PDB entry 4JI7 | X-ray diffraction, 3.50 A resolution | chains A and T of the 21 polymer chains in the assembly

# Chain A
Molecule: 16S rRNA
Organism: Thermus thermophilus
Sequence (1522 nucleotides; each row starts with the number of its first residue; note: 42 numbers in that range are skipped by the numbering (no residue carries them; nothing is unmodelled there); a row labelled like 190A-190L holds insertion residues (190A, then the next letters in order); numbering starts at 0):
     0 UUUGUUGGAGAGUUUGAUCCUGGCUCAGGGUGAACGCUGGCGGCGUGCCU
    50 AAGACAUGCAAGUCGUGCGGG
    73 CCGCGGGGUUUU
    88 ACUCCG
    95 UGGUC
   101 AGCGGCGGACGGGUGAGUAACGCGUGGGU
  129A G
   130 ACCUACCCGGAAGAGGGGGACAACCCGGGGAAACUCGGGCUAAUCCCCCA
   180 UGUGGACCCGC
190A-190L CCCUUGGGGUGU
   191 GUCCAAAGGGCUUU
   216 GCCCGCUUCCGGAUGGGCCCGCGUCCCAUCAGCUAGUUGGUGGGGUAAUG
   266 GCCCACCAAGGCGACGACGGGUAGCCGGUCUGAGAGGAUGGCCGGCCACA
   316 GGGGCACUGAGACACGGGCCCCACUCCUACGGGAGGCAGCAGUUAGGAAU
   366 CUUCCGCAAUGGGCGCAAGCCUGACGGAGCGACGCCGCUUGGAGGAAGAA
   416 GCCCUUCGGGGUGUAAACUCCUGAA
   442 CCCGGGACGAAACCCCCGACGA
   474 GGGGACUGACGGUACCGGG
   494 GUAAUAGCGCCGGCCAACUCCGUGCCAGCAGCCGCGGUAAUACGGAGGGC
   544 GCGAGCGUUACCCGGAUUCACUGGGCGUAAAGGGCGUGUAGGCGGCCUGG
   594 GGCGUCCCAUGUGAAAGACCACGGCUCAACCGUGGGGGAGCGUGGGAUAC
   644 GCUCAGGCUAGACGGUGGGAGAGGGUGGUGGAAUUCCCGGAGUAGCGGUG
   694 AAAUGCGCAGAUACCGGGAGGAACGCCGAUGGCGAAGGCAGCCACCUGGU
   744 CCACCCGUGACGCUGAGGCGCGAAAGCGUGGGGAGCAAACCGGAUUAGAU
   794 ACCCGGGUAGUCCACGCCCUAAACGAUGCGCGCUAGGUCUCUGGGUCU
   848 CCUGGGGGCCGAAGCUAACGCGUUAAGCGCGCCGCCUGGGGAGUACGGCC
   898 GCAAGGCUGAAACUCAAAGGAAUUGACGGGGGCCCGCACAAGCGGUGGAG
   948 CAUGUGGUUUAAUUCGAAGXAACGCGAAGAACCUUACCAGGCCUUGACAU
   998 GCUAGG
 1003A G
  1004 AACCCGGGUGAAAGCCUGGGGUGCCCC
1030A-1030D GCGA
  1031 GGGGAGCCCUAGCACAGGUGCUGCAUGGCCGUCGUCAGCUCGUGCCGUGA
  1081 GGUGUUGGGUUAAGUCCCGCAACGAGCGCAACCCCCGCCGUUAGUUGCCA
  1131 GCGGUUCGGCCGGGCACUCUAACGGGACUGCCCGCGAAA
  1171 GCGGGAGGAAGGAGGGGACGACGUCUGGUCAGCAUGGCCCUUACGGCCUG
  1221 GGCGACACACGUGCUACAAUGCCCACUACAAAGCGAUGCCACCCGGCAAC
  1271 GGGGAGCUAAUCGCAAAAAGGUGGGCCCAGUUCGGAUUGGGGUCUGCAAC
  1321 CCGACCCCAUGAAGCCGGAAUCGCUAGUAAUCGCGGAUCAG
 1361A C
  1362 CAUGCCGCGGUGAAUACGUUCCCGGGCCUUGUACACACXGCCXGUXACGC
  1412 CAUGGGAGCGGGCUCUACCCGAAGUCGCCGGG
  1446 AGCCUACGGG
  1459 CAGGCGCCGAGGGUAGGGCCCGUGACUGGGGCGAAGUCGUAACAAGGUAG
  1509 CUGUACCGGAAGGUGCGGCUGGAUCCACUCCUUUCU
Not modelled in the structure: 0-2, 1534-1538
Construct notes: conflict C1534 (A2157 in M26923.1), A1535 (C2158 in M26923.1)
Modified residues: PSU (pseudouridine-5'-monophosphate) at position 516, 7MG (7N-methyl-8-hydroguanosine-5'-monophosphate) at position 527, M2G (N2-dimethylguanosine-5'-monophosphate) at position 966, 5MC (5-methylcytidine-5'-monophosphate) at position 967, 2MG (2N-methylguanosine-5'-monophosphate) at position 1207, 5MC (5-methylcytidine-5'-monophosphate) at position 1400, 4OC (4n,o2'-methylcytidine-5'-monophosphate) at position 1402, 5MC (5-methylcytidine-5'-monophosphate) at position 1404, 5MC (5-methylcytidine-5'-monophosphate) at position 1407, UR3 (3-methyluridine-5'-monophoshate) at position 1498, MA6 (6N-dimethyladenosine-5'-monophoshate) at position 1518, MA6 (6N-dimethyladenosine-5'-monophoshate) at position 1519, PSU (pseudouridine-5'-monophosphate) at position 1540, PSU (pseudouridine-5'-monophosphate) at position 1541
From the paper describing this entry:
  - conformationally variable residues (order/disorder transition, register shift): A1408, C1409, G1410 to G1415, G1491, A1492, A1493, G1494
  - mutagenesis - C1490U: increased growth

# Chain T
Name: Ribosomal protein S20
Organism: Thermus thermophilus
UniProt: P80380 (RS20_THET8); residues 1-106 here = UniProt positions 1-106
Chain sequence (106 residues; each row starts with the number of its first residue):
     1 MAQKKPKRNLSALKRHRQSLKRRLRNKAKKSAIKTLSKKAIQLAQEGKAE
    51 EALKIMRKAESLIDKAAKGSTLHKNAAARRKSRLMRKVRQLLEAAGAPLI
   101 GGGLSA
Not modelled in the structure: 1-7

# Chain A / chain T interface
Residue-residue contacts - 94 pairs, chain A then chain T:
  G61(A) / Leu-10(T)  phosphate contact
  G102(A) / Arg-17(T)  salt bridge to the phosphate
  C103(A) / Lys-14(T)  phosphate contact
  C103(A) / Arg-17(T)  salt bridge to the phosphate
  C103(A) / Lys-21(T)  salt bridge to the phosphate
  G104(A) / Lys-14(T)  hydrogen bond to the base
  G104(A) / Gln-18(T)  hydrogen bond to the phosphate
  G104(A) / Lys-21(T)  salt bridge to the phosphate
  G105(A) / Arg-22(T)  salt bridge to the phosphate
  C106(A) / Arg-15(T)  base contact
  G107(A) / Arg-15(T)  hydrogen bond to the base
  G108(A) / Arg-15(T)  base contact
  C132(A) / Lys-74(T)  hydrogen bond to the phosphate
  C132(A) / Asn-75(T)  hydrogen bond to the phosphate
  U133(A) / Lys-74(T)  salt bridge to the phosphate
  C175(A) / Arg-25(T)  sugar contact
  C176(A) / Lys-29(T)  salt bridge to the phosphate
  C177(A) / Lys-65(T)  salt bridge to the phosphate
  C178(A) / Lys-65(T)  salt bridge to the phosphate
  A185(A) / Glu-60(T)  base contact
  A185(A) / Ala-78(T)  phosphate contact
  A185(A) / Lys-81(T)  hydrogen bond to the base
  C186(A) / Ala-78(T)  phosphate contact
  C186(A) / Lys-81(T)  sugar contact
  C186(A) / Ser-82(T)  hydrogen bond to the phosphate
  C186(A) / Met-85(T)  hydrogen bond to the sugar
  C187(A) / Ser-82(T)  hydrogen bond to the phosphate
  C187(A) / Met-85(T)  sugar contact
  C187(A) / Arg-86(T)  sugar contact
  C187(A) / Arg-89(T)  hydrogen bond to the sugar
  C187(A) / Leu-104(T)  base contact
  C187(A) / Ser-105(T)  hydrogen bond to the base
  C188(A) / Arg-89(T)  hydrogen bond to the sugar
  C188(A) / Ser-105(T)  base contact
  U190L(A) / Ser-105(T)  hydrogen bond to the base
  U190L(A) / Ala-106(T)  hydrogen bond to the base
  G191(A) / Met-85(T)  base contact
  G191(A) / Gly-101(T)  hydrogen bond to the sugar
  G191(A) / Gly-102(T)  hydrogen bond to the sugar
  G191(A) / Gly-103(T)  hydrogen bond to the base
  G191(A) / Leu-104(T)  sugar contact
  G191(A) / Ser-105(T)  base contact
  U192(A) / Arg-57(T)  sugar contact
  U192(A) / Glu-60(T)  hydrogen bond to the sugar
  U192(A) / Gly-102(T)  sugar contact
  U192(A) / Gly-103(T)  sugar contact
  C193(A) / Glu-60(T)  hydrogen bond to the sugar
  C193(A) / Ser-61(T)  hydrogen bond to the phosphate
  C193(A) / Asp-64(T)  hydrogen bond to the sugar
  C193(A) / Lys-81(T)  base contact
  C194(A) / Ser-61(T)  hydrogen bond to the phosphate
  C194(A) / Asp-64(T)  sugar contact
  C194(A) / Lys-65(T)  salt bridge to the phosphate
  C194(A) / Lys-68(T)  phosphate contact
  A195(A) / Lys-65(T)  phosphate contact
  A195(A) / Lys-68(T)  salt bridge to the phosphate
  A196(A) / Lys-68(T)  salt bridge to the phosphate
  G258(A) / Arg-86(T)  salt bridge to the phosphate
  G258(A) / Lys-87(T)  phosphate contact
  G259(A) / Arg-83(T)  salt bridge to the phosphate
  G259(A) / Lys-87(T)  salt bridge to the phosphate
  G260(A) / Arg-83(T)  salt bridge to the phosphate
  U261(A) / Arg-79(T)  salt bridge to the phosphate
  U261(A) / Arg-80(T)  salt bridge to the phosphate
  U261(A) / Arg-83(T)  base contact
  A262(A) / Lys-74(T)  sugar contact
  A262(A) / Asn-75(T)  sugar contact
  A263(A) / Arg-79(T)  salt bridge to the phosphate
  C322(A) / Arg-23(T)  phosphate contact
  U323(A) / Ser-19(T)  sugar contact
  U323(A) / Arg-22(T)  phosphate contact
  U323(A) / Arg-23(T)  phosphate contact
  U323(A) / Asn-26(T)  hydrogen bond to the phosphate
  G324(A) / Arg-22(T)  salt bridge to the phosphate
  G324(A) / Asn-26(T)  hydrogen bond to the phosphate
  G324(A) / Ser-70(T)  phosphate contact
  A325(A) / Ser-70(T)  hydrogen bond to the phosphate
  G332(A) / Leu-10(T)  phosphate contact
  G332(A) / His-16(T)  sugar contact
  G333(A) / His-16(T)  hydrogen bond to the sugar
  C1439(A) / Lys-38(T)  salt bridge to the phosphate
  C1440(A) / Lys-38(T)  salt bridge to the phosphate
  G1453(A) / Lys-39(T)  hydrogen bond to the phosphate
  G1454(A) / Ala-32(T)  phosphate contact
  G1454(A) / Thr-35(T)  phosphate contact
  G1454(A) / Lys-39(T)  salt bridge to the phosphate
  G1455(A) / Ala-28(T)  phosphate contact
  G1455(A) / Ser-31(T)  phosphate contact
  G1455(A) / Ala-32(T)  phosphate contact
  G1455(A) / Thr-35(T)  hydrogen bond to the phosphate
  C1459(A) / Lys-27(T)  phosphate contact
  C1459(A) / Ala-28(T)  phosphate contact
  C1459(A) / Ser-31(T)  hydrogen bond to the phosphate
  A1460(A) / Lys-27(T)  salt bridge to the phosphate
Interface residues without a listed pair, chain A (48 interface residues in all): A60, G190K, U1436, G1438
Interface residues without a listed pair, chain T (53 interface residues in all): Ser-11, Ala-12, Leu-24, Lys-30, Lys-34, Leu-36, Lys-58, Ala-76

# In short
Chain A and chain T form an interface of 48 and 53 residues respectively; the contacts include 29 hydrogen
bonds and 24 salt bridges. Among the polar pairs are G104(A)/Lys-14(T), G107(A)/Arg-15(T) and
A185(A)/Lys-81(T). The paper reports that C1490U of chain A increases growth; conformational variability at
A1408(A), C1409(A) and G1410(A) among others.
Chain A is 16S rRNA and chain T is Ribosomal protein S20, both from Thermus thermophilus; the structure,
Crystal Structure of 30S ribosomal subunit from Thermus thermophilus, was determined by X-ray diffraction,
deposited together with 4JI0, 4JI1, 4JI2, 4JI3, 4JI4, 4JI5, 4JI6 and 4JI8.
